3V71 - chains A and B; structure by X-ray diffraction, 2.90 A resolution.

Chain A:
Name: Puf (Pumilio/fbf) domain-containing protein 7, confirmed by transcript evidence
From: Caenorhabditis elegans
UniProt: O44169 (O44169_CAEEL); residue numbers follow UniProt; this construct covers 76-453
Sequence (382 residues; row label = number of the first residue in the row):
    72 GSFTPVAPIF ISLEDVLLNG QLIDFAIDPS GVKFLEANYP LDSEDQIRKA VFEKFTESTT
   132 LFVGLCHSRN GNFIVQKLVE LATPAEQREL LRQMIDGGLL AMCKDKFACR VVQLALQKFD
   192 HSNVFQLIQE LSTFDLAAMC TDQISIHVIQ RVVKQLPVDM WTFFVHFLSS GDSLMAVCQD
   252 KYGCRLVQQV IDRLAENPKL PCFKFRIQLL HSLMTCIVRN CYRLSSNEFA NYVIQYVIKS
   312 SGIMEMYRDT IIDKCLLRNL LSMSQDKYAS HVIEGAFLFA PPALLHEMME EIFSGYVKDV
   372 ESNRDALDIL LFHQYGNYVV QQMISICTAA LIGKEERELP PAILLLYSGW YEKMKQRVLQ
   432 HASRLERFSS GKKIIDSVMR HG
Disordered / not traced: 72-81, 366-367, 404-408, 453
Sequence notes: expression tag (72-75)

Chain B:
Molecule: 13-nt RNA strand
Sequence (13 nucleotides; numbered -1 to 12; 1 number in that range is skipped by the numbering (no residue carries it; nothing is unmodelled there); the number before each row is that of its first residue; numbers below 1 keep their minus sign (C-1 is residue -1)):
    -1 CUC
     3 UGUAUCUUGU
Disordered / not traced: -1 to 0, 9-12

How chain A and chain B interact:
Residue-residue contacts - 37 pairs, chain A then chain B:
  Gln214(A) - C8(B)  hydrogen bond to the phosphate
  His218(A) - C8(B)  sugar contact
  Lys252(A) - A6(B)  sugar contact
  Lys252(A) - U7(B)  sugar contact
  Tyr253(A) - U7(B)  phosphate contact
  Tyr253(A) - C8(B)  phosphate contact
  Arg256(A) - U7(B)  base contact
  Arg256(A) - C8(B)  hydrogen bond to the base
  Gln259(A) - A6(B)  base contact
  Glu299(A) - U5(B)  base contact
  Phe300(A) - A6(B)  sugar contact
  Asn302(A) - U5(B)  hydrogen bond to the base
  Tyr303(A) - U5(B)  hydrogen bond to the base
  Tyr303(A) - A6(B)  stacking on the base
  Gln306(A) - U5(B)  hydrogen bond to the base
  Lys338(A) - G4(B)  hydrogen bond to the phosphate
  Lys338(A) - U5(B)  salt bridge to the phosphate
  Tyr339(A) - U5(B)  base contact
  Ser341(A) - G4(B)  hydrogen bond to the base
  His342(A) - G4(B)  hydrogen bond to the base
  His342(A) - U5(B)  stacking on the base
  Glu345(A) - G4(B)  hydrogen bond to the base
  Phe383(A) - C1(B)  hydrogen bond to the base
  His384(A) - C1(B)  base contact
  Gln385(A) - C1(B)  base contact
  Gln385(A) - U3(B)  base contact
  Tyr386(A) - G4(B)  sugar contact
  Asn388(A) - U3(B)  hydrogen bond to the base
  Tyr389(A) - U3(B)  hydrogen bond to the base
  Tyr389(A) - G4(B)  stacking on the base
  Gln392(A) - U3(B)  hydrogen bond to the base
  Phe439(A) - C1(B)  sugar contact
  Ser440(A) - C1(B)  hydrogen bond to the phosphate
  Ser440(A) - U3(B)  hydrogen bond to the phosphate
  Ser441(A) - C1(B)  hydrogen bond to the base
  Ser441(A) - U3(B)  base contact
  Lys444(A) - U3(B)  hydrogen bond to the base
Other interface residues (no listed pair), chain A (29 interface residues in all): Cys255, Arg438

In short:
29 residues of chain A and 7 residues of chain B are in contact; the contacts include 17 hydrogen bonds, 1
salt bridge and 3 aromatic stacking contacts. Polar pairs include Arg256(A)-C8(B), Asn302(A)-U5(B) and
Tyr303(A)-U5(B).
Chain A is Puf (Pumilio/fbf) domain-containing protein 7, confirmed by transcript evidence (Caenorhabditis
elegans) and chain B is a 13-nt RNA strand; the structure, Crystal structure of PUF-6 in complex with 5BE13
RNA, was determined by X-ray diffraction.
